PDB entry 7KCM | electron microscopy, 3.43 A resolution | chains A and C of the 3 polymer chains in the assembly

== Chain A ==
Protein: Heat shock protein 75 kDa, mitochondrial
From: Homo sapiens
Reference sequence: Q12931 (TRAP1_HUMAN); numbering as in UniProt (aligned over 60-704)
Chain sequence (651 residues; numbered 54 to 704; the number before each row is that of its first residue):
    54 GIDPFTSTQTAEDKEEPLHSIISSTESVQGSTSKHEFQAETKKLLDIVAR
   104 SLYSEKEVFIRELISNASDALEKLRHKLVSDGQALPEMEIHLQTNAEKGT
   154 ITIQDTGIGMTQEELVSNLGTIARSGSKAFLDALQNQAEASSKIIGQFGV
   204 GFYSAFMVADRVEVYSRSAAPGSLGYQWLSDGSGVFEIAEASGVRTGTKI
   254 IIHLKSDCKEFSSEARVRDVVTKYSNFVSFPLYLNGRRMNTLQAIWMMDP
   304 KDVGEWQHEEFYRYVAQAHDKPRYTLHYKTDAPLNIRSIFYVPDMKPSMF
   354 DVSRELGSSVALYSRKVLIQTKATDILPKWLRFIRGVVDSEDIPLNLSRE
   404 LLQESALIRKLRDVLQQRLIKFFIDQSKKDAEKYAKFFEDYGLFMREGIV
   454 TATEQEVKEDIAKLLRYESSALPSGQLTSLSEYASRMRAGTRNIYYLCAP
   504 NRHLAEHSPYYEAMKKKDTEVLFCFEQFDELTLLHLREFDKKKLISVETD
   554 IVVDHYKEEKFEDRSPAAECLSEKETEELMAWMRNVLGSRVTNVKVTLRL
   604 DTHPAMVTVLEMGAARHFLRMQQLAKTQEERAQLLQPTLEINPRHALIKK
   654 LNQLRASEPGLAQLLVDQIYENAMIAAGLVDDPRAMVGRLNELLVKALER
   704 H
Disordered / not traced: 54-69, 356-359, 559-572, 632-636
Construct notes: expression tag (54-59); conflict G307 (Arg in Q12931)
Ion coordination: Mg2+: N119 (together with AMP-PNP); K+: N171, T174, R177, G202, Y206
Small-molecule neighbours: AMP-PNP (ANP; phosphoaminophosphonic acid-adenylate ester): E115, N119, A120, D122, A123, K126, D158, M163, N171, L172, R177, S178, G179, S180, I198, G199, Q200, F201, G202, V203, G204, F205, T251, I253, R402

== Chain C ==
Protein: Succinate dehydrogenase [ubiquinone] iron-sulfur subunit, mitochondrial
From: Homo sapiens
Reference sequence: P21912 (SDHB_HUMAN); residue numbers follow UniProt; this construct covers 29-160
Chain sequence (134 residues; row label = number of the first residue in the row):
    27 GSAQTAAATAPRIKKFAIYRWDPDKAGDKPHMQTYEVDLNKCGPMVLDAL
    77 IKIKNEVDSTLTFRRSCREGICGSCAMNINGGNTLACTRRIDTNLNKVSK
   127 IYPLPHMYVIKDLVPDLSNFYAQYKSIEPYLKKK
Disordered / not traced: 27-36, 158-160
Construct notes: expression tag (27-28)
Ion coordination: 2Fe-2S cluster Fe: C93, C98, C101, C113
Small-molecule neighbours: 2Fe-2S cluster (FES): L73, R91, S92, C93, R94, E95, G96, I97, C98, G99, S100, C101, L111, C113

== Chain A / chain C interface ==
Pairs across the interface (23):
  Q320(A) - G53(C)  hydrogen bond (backbone-backbone)
  H322(A) - A52(C)
  H322(A) - G53(C)  hydrogen bond (side chain-backbone)
  H322(A) - K55(C)
  M352(A) - L139(C)  hydrophobic
  K382(A) - S144(C)  hydrogen bond
  K382(A) - N145(C)  hydrogen bond
  E450(A) - N145(C)  hydrogen bond
  V453(A) - A148(C)
  V453(A) - Q149(C)
  V453(A) - S152(C)  hydrogen bond (backbone-side chain)
  T454(A) - N145(C)
  T454(A) - A148(C)
  L534(A) - Q149(C)
  L534(A) - S152(C)
  L537(A) - Y156(C)  hydrophobic
  H538(A) - S152(C)  hydrogen bond
  T552(A) - Y156(C)  hydrogen bond
  L613(A) - Y156(C)
  E614(A) - Y156(C)
  E614(A) - L157(C)
  M624(A) - F146(C)  hydrophobic
  M624(A) - Q149(C)
Other interface residues (no listed pair), chain A (19 interface residues in all): A321, V355, A617, H620, L627
Other interface residues (no listed pair), chain C (16 interface residues in all): D142, L143, Y150, I153

== Summary ==
19 residues of chain A and 16 residues of chain C are in contact; the contacts include 8 hydrogen bonds. Polar
pairs include H322(A)-G53(C), K382(A)-S144(C) and K382(A)-N145(C). Bound to chain A: AMP-PNP. Chain C binds
2Fe-2S cluster.
Here chain A is Heat shock protein 75 kDa, mitochondrial and chain C is Succinate dehydrogenase [ubiquinone]
iron-sulfur subunit, mitochondrial, both from Homo sapiens. Entry 7KCM (Full-length human mitochondrial Hsp90
(TRAP1) in complex with SdhB in the presence of AMP-PNP) was determined by electron microscopy.
